8TV9 - chains AA and AP of the 37 polymer chains in the assembly; structure by electron microscopy, 8.15 A resolution (very low resolution: no residue pairs are listed; an interface is given only as per-side residue counts).

== Chain AA (and AP) ==
Name: Fimbrial protein
Source organism: Acinetobacter genomosp. 16BJ
Notes: chain AP of this document is another copy of the same molecule, construct and numbering; everything in this record applies to it too
UniProtKB: N9RQW9 (N9RQW9_9GAMM); residue numbers follow UniProt; this construct covers 9-78
Amino-acid sequence (70 residues; each row starts with the number of its first residue):
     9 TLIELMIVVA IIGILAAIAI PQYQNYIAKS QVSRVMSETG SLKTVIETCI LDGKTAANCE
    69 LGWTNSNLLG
Disulfide bonds: C57-C67

== Interface between chain AA and chain AP ==
At this resolution (8 A) residue pairs are not listed: 9 residues of chain AA and 9 of chain AP lie at the interface.

== Overview ==
Chain AA and chain AP each contribute 9 residues to their interface.
Chain AA and chain AP are both Fimbrial protein (Acinetobacter genomosp. 16BJ); the structure, Inner Mat-T4P
complex, was determined by electron microscopy (same publication as 8TOB, 8TOC, 8TVA, 8TW2 and 8TWC).
